PDB entry 6HAB | X-ray diffraction, 2.08 A resolution | chain A

[Chain A]
Protein: Endoplasmic reticulum chaperone BiP
From: Cricetulus griseus
Notes: EC 3.6.4.10
UniProtKB: G3I8R9 (BIP_CRIGR); residues 28-549 here = UniProt positions 28-549
Amino-acid sequence (522 residues; numbered 28 to 549; the number before each row is that of its first residue):
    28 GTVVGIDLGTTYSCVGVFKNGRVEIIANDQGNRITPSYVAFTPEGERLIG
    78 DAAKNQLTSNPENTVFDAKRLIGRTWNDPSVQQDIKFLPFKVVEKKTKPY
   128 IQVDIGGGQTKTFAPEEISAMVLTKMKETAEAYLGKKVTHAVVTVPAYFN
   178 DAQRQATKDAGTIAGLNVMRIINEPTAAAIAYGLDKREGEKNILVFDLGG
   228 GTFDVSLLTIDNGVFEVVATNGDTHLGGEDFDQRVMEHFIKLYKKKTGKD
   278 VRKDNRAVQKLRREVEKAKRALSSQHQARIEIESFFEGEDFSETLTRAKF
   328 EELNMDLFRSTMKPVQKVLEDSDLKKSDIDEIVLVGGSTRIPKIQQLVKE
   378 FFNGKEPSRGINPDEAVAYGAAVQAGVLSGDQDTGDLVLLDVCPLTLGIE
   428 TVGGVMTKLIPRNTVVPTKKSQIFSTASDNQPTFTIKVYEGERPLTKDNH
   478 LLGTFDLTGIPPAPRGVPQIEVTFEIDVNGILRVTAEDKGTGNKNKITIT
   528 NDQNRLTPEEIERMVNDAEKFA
Unresolved in the structure: 28, 68-71, 133-134, 528-549
Differences from the reference sequence: engineered mutation Phe461 (Val in G3I8R9)
UniProt features mapped onto this chain:
  - region: Gln409 to Val419 (Interdomain linker)
  - binding site (ATP): Gly36 to Tyr39, Lys96, Gly227 to Thr229, Glu293 to Ser300, Gly364 to Arg367
  - modified residue: Ser86 (Phosphoserine), Lys125 (N6-acetyllysine), Tyr160 (3'-nitrotyrosine), Lys213 (N6-acetyllysine), Lys271 (N6-acetyllysine), Lys326 (N6-acetyllysine), Lys353 (N6-acetyllysine), Lys447 (N6-succinyllysine), Arg492 (Omega-N-methylarginine), Thr518 (O-AMP-threonine)
  - cross-link (Glycyl lysine isopeptide (Lys-Gly)): Lys352 (interchain with G-Cter in SUMO2), Lys353 (interchain with G-Cter in SUMO1)

[Summary]
UniProt lists 20 ATP-binding residues.
Chain A is Endoplasmic reticulum chaperone BiP (Cricetulus griseus); the structure, Crystal structure of BiP
V461F (apo), was determined by X-ray diffraction together with 6H9U and 6HA7 from the same study.
